Entry 4IOS (X-ray diffraction, 2.40 A resolution); this record covers chains C and F of the 6 polymer chains in the assembly.

# Chain C
Protein: BPP
Source organism: Lactococcus phage TP901-1
Notes: fragment: head domain, residues 64-163
UniProt: Q9G096 (Q9G096_9CAUD); residues 64-163 here = UniProt positions 64-163
Amino-acid sequence (100 residues; row label = number of the first residue in the row):
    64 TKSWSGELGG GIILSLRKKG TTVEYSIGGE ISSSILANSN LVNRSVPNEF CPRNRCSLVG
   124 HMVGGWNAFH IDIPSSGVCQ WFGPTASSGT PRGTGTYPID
Not modelled in the structure: 64

# Chain F
Protein: Llama nanobody 11
Source organism: Lama glama
Notes: antibody fragment or engineered binder
Amino-acid sequence (123 residues; row label = number of the first residue in the row):
     1 QVQLVESGGG LVQAGDSLRL SCAVSGRTFS SNVIGWFRQA PGKEREFVAA ISWSTGSTYY
    61 GRSMKGRCAA SRDNAKNTVA LQLNSLKPED TAVYYCAATL DWGKTLSDEY DYWGQGTQVT
   121 VSS
Not modelled in the structure: 1, 27-30, 74-75, 123
Cystine bridges: Cys22-Cys96

# Chain C / chain F interface
Contacting residue pairs (24; chain C residue first):
  Ser68(C) - Trp102(F)
  Glu70(C) - Tyr59(F)
  Gly74(C) - Tyr59(F)  hydrogen bond (backbone-side chain)
  Ile76(C) - Tyr59(F)  hydrophobic
  Ile76(C) - Trp102(F)
  Ile76(C) - Gly103(F)
  Ser78(C) - Trp102(F)
  Gly91(C) - Gly103(F)
  Gly92(C) - Tyr59(F)
  Gly92(C) - Gly103(F)  hydrogen bond (backbone-backbone)
  Gly92(C) - Thr105(F)  hydrogen bond (backbone-side chain)
  Glu93(C) - Phe47(F)
  Glu93(C) - Tyr59(F)  hydrogen bond (backbone-side chain)
  Glu93(C) - Gly61(F)
  Glu93(C) - Arg62(F)  salt bridge
  Ile94(C) - Arg62(F)  hydrogen bond (backbone-side chain)
  Ser95(C) - Arg62(F)
  Val126(C) - Leu106(F)  hydrophobic
  Ser151(C) - Arg62(F)
  Gly152(C) - Arg62(F)
  Thr153(C) - Thr105(F)
  Thr153(C) - Leu106(F)
  Arg155(C) - Thr105(F)  hydrogen bond
  Arg155(C) - Glu109(F)  salt bridge
Other interface residues (no listed pair), chain C (16 interface residues in all): Ser150
Other interface residues (no listed pair), chain F (10 interface residues in all): Lys104

# Overview
16 residues of chain C and 10 residues of chain F are in contact, with 6 hydrogen bonds and 2 salt bridges.
Polar pairs include Glu93(C)-Arg62(F), Arg155(C)-Glu109(F) and Gly74(C)-Tyr59(F).
Chain C is BPP (Lactococcus phage TP901-1) and chain F is Llama nanobody 11 (Lama glama); the structure,
Structure of phage TP901-1 RBP (ORF49) in complex with nanobody 11, was determined by X-ray diffraction,
deposited together with 4HEM.
